Entry 7O30 (X-ray diffraction, 2.65 A resolution); this record covers chains L and H of the 3 polymer chains in the assembly.

[Chain L]
Name: anti-PAS Fab 1.1 chimeric light chain
Source organism: Mus musculus
Notes: antibody fragment or engineered binder
Amino-acid sequence (218 residues; numbered 1 to 218; the number before each row is that of its first residue):
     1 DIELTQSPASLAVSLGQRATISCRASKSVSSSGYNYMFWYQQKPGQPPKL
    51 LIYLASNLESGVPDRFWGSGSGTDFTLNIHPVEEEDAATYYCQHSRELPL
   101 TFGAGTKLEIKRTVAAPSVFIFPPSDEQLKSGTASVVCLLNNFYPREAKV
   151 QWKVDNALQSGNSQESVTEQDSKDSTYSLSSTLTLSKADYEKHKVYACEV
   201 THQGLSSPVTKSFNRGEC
Disulfides: C23-C92, C138-C198

[Chain H]
Name: anti-PAS Fab 1.1 chimeric heavy chain
Source organism: Mus musculus
Notes: antibody fragment or engineered binder
Amino-acid sequence (229 residues; each row starts with the number of its first residue):
     1 EVKLQESGPGLVAPSQSLSITCTVSGFSLTGYGVNWVRQPPGKGLEWLGM
    51 IWGDGITDYNSALKSRLSISKDNSKSQVFLKMNSLQTDDTARYYCARDYY
   101 GRRYYAMDYWGQGTSVTVSSASTKGPSVFPLAPSSKSTSGGTAALGCLVK
   151 DYFPEPVTVSWNSGALTSGVHTFPAVLQSSGLYSLSSVVTVPSSSLGTQT
   201 YICNVNHKPSNTKVDKKVEPKSCHHHHHH
Disordered / not traced: 137-139, 224-229
Disulfides: C22-C95, C147-C203

[Chain L / chain H interface]
Residue-residue contacts (71; chain L residue first):
  F38(L) - Y104(H)
  F38(L) - A106(H)  hydrophobic
  Y40(L) - A106(H)
  Y40(L) - M107(H)  hydrogen bond (side chain-backbone)
  Q42(L) - Q39(H)  hydrogen bond
  Q42(L) - Y94(H)
  G45(L) - Q112(H)  hydrogen bond (backbone-side chain)
  Q46(L) - Y94(H)
  Q46(L) - Q112(H)
  P47(L) - Y94(H)  hydrophobic
  P47(L) - W110(H)  hydrophobic
  P47(L) - G111(H)
  P47(L) - Q112(H)
  P48(L) - L45(H)  hydrophobic
  P48(L) - W110(H)  hydrogen bond (backbone-side chain)
  L50(L) - Y99(H)  hydrophobic
  L50(L) - A106(H)  hydrophobic
  L50(L) - M107(H)
  Y53(L) - Y99(H)
  L54(L) - Y104(H)  hydrophobic
  E59(L) - Y99(H)  hydrogen bond
  E59(L) - Y100(H)  hydrogen bond
  Y91(L) - Q39(H)  hydrogen bond
  Y91(L) - K43(H)
  Y91(L) - G44(H)
  Y91(L) - L45(H)  hydrophobic
  Q93(L) - Y105(H)  hydrogen bond (side chain-backbone)
  Q93(L) - A106(H)
  Q93(L) - M107(H)
  S95(L) - Y104(H)  hydrogen bond (side chain-backbone)
  S95(L) - Y105(H)
  L98(L) - W47(H)  hydrophobic
  L98(L) - Y105(H)  hydrophobic
  P99(L) - W47(H)  hydrophobic
  P99(L) - N60(H)
  L100(L) - W47(H)
  L100(L) - Y105(H)  hydrophobic
  F102(L) - L45(H)
  F120(L) - A144(H)  hydrophobic
  F122(L) - L131(H)
  F122(L) - A132(H)
  F122(L) - A144(H)
  S125(L) - F129(H)
  S125(L) - P130(H)
  E127(L) - V128(H)
  E127(L) - F129(H)
  E127(L) - P130(H)
  E127(L) - K216(H)  salt bridge
  Q128(L) - F129(H)
  S135(L) - L148(H)
  S135(L) - K150(H)
  V137(L) - L131(H)  hydrophobic
  L139(L) - F173(H)  hydrophobic
  L139(L) - V188(H)  hydrophobic
  N141(L) - H171(H)
  N141(L) - T190(H)
  N142(L) - H171(H)  hydrogen bond
  Q164(L) - V176(H)
  Q164(L) - L177(H)
  Q164(L) - Q178(H)
  E165(L) - V176(H)
  S166(L) - F173(H)
  S166(L) - P174(H)  hydrogen bond (side chain-backbone)
  V167(L) - P174(H)
  T168(L) - F173(H)
  S178(L) - H171(H)  hydrogen bond
  S178(L) - F173(H)
  L179(L) - F173(H)
  S180(L) - F173(H)
  C218(L) - S135(H)  hydrogen bond (backbone-side chain)
  C218(L) - C223(H)  disulfide
Other interface residues (no listed pair), chain L (43 interface residues in all): D1, Y36, S60, T133, D171, T182
Other interface residues (no listed pair), chain H (43 interface residues in all): E46, D58, S61, T142, A143, L145, T172, S186
Disulfides between the chains: C218(L)-C223(H)

[In short]
Chain L and chain H each contribute 43 residues to their interface; the contacts include 1 disulfide bond, 13
hydrogen bonds and 1 salt bridge. Polar contacts include E127(L)-K216(H), Y40(L)-M107(H) and Q42(L)-Q39(H).
Here chain L is anti-PAS Fab 1.1 chimeric light chain and chain H is anti-PAS Fab 1.1 chimeric heavy chain,
both from Mus musculus. Entry 7O30 (Crystal structure of the anti-PAS Fab 1.1 in complex with its epitope
peptide) was determined by X-ray diffraction together with 7O2Z and 7O33 from the same study.
